PDB entry 7Y0H | electron microscopy, 3.56 A resolution | chains F and M of the 12 polymer chains in the assembly

[Chain F]
Molecule: Immunoglobulin heavy constant mu
Source organism: Homo sapiens
UniProtKB: P01871 (IGHM_HUMAN); residues 229-576 here correspond to UniProt positions 106-453 (UniProt number = residue number - 123)
Amino-acid sequence (383 residues; row label = number of the first residue in the row):
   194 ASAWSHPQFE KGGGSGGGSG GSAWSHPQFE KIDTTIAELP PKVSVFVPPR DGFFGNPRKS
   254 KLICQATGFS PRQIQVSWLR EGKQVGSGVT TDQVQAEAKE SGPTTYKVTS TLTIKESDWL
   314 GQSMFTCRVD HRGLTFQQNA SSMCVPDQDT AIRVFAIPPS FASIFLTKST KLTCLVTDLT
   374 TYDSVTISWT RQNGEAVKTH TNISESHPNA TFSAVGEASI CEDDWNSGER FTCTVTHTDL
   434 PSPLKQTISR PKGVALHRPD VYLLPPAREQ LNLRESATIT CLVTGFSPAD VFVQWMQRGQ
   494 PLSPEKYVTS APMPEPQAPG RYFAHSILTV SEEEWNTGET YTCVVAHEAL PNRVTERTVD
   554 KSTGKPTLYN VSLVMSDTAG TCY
Not modelled in the structure: 194-344, 569-576
Differences from the reference sequence: expression tag (194-228)
Cystine bridges: C367-C426, C474-C536
Glycans and other covalent adducts: N-acetylglucosamine (NAG) linked to N563
Curated features (UniProtKB/Swiss-Prot):
  - glycosylation (N-linked (GlcNAc...) asparagine): N332 (complex), N395, N402

[Chain M]
Molecule: Erythrocyte membrane protein 1
Source organism: Plasmodium falciparum
UniProtKB: Q6UDW7 (Q6UDW7_PLAFA); residues 1-2628 here = UniProt positions 1-2628
Amino-acid sequence (2636 residues; row label = number of the first residue in the row):
     1 MDSTSTIANK IEEYLGAKSD DSKIDELLKA DPSEVEYYRS GGDGDYLKNN ICKITVNHSD
    61 SGKYDPCEKK LPPYDDNDQW KCQQNSSDGS GKPENICVPP RRERLCTYNL ENLKFDKIRD
   121 NNAFLADVLL TARNEGEKIV QNHPDTNSSN VCNALERSFA DLADIIRGTD QWKGTNSNLE
   181 KNLKQMFAKI RENDKVLQDK YPKDQKYTKL REAWWNANRQ KVWEVITCGA RSNDLLIKRG
   241 WRTSGKSDRK KNFELCRKCG HYEKEVPTKL DYVPQFLRWL TEWIEDFYRE KQNLIDDMER
   301 HREECTREDH KSKEGTSYCS TCKDKCKKYC ECVKKWKTEW ENQENKYKDL YEQNKNKTSQ
   361 KNTSRYDDYV KDFFEKLEAN YSSLENYIKG DPYFAEYATK LSFILNPSDA NNPSGETANH
   421 NDEACNCNES GISSVGQAQT SGPSSNKTCI THSSIKTNKK KECKDVKLGV RENDKDLKIC
   481 VIEDTSLSGV DNCCCQDLLG ILQENCSDNK RGSSSNDSCD NKNQDECQKK LEKVFASLTN
   541 GYKCDKCKSG TSRSKKKWIW KKSSGNEEGL QEEYANTIGL PPRTQSLYLG NLPKLENVCE
   601 DVKDINFDTK EKFLAGCLIV SFHEGKNLKK RYPQNKNSGN KENLCKALEY SFADYGDLIK
   661 GTSIWDNEYT KDLELNLQNN FGKLFGKYIK KNNTAEQDTS YSSLDELRES WWNTNKKYIW
   721 TAMKHGAEMN ITTCNADGSV TGSGSSCDDI PTIDLIPQYL RFLQEWVENF CEQRQAKVKD
   781 VITNCKSCKE SGNKCKTECK TKCKDECEKY KKFIEACGTA GGGIGTAGSP WSKRWDQIYK
   841 RYSKHIEDAK RNRKAGTKNC GTSSTTNAAA STDENKCVQS DIDSFFKHLI DIGLTTPSSY
   901 LSNVLDDNIC GADKAPWTTY TTYTTTEKCN KERDKSKSQS SDTLVVVNVP SPLGNTPYRY
   961 KYACQCKIPT NEETCDDRKE YMNQWSCGSA RTMKRGYKND NYELCKYNGV DVKPTTVRSN
  1021 SSKLDGNDVT FFNLFEQWNK EIQYQIEQYM TNANISCIDE KEVLDSVSDE GTPKVRGGYE
  1081 DGRNNNTDQG TNCKEKCKCY KLWIEKINDQ WGKQKDNYNK FRSKQIYDAN KGSQNKKVVS
  1141 LSNFLFFSCW EEYIQKYFNG DWSKIKNIGS DTFEFLIKKC GNNSAHGEEI FNEKLKNAEK
  1201 KCKENESTDT NINKSETSCD LNATNYIRGC QSKTYDGKIF PGKGGEKQWI CKDTIIHGDT
  1261 NGACIPPRTQ NLCVGELWDK SYGGRSNIKN DTKELLKEKI KNAIHKETEL LYEYHDTGTA
  1321 IISKNDKKGQ KGKNDPNGLP KGFCHAVQRS FIDYKNMILG TSVNIYEHIG KLQEDIKKII
  1381 EKGTPQQKDK IGGVGSSTEN VNAWWKGIER EMWDAVRCAI TKINKKNNNS IFNGDECGVS
  1441 PPTGNDEDQS VSWFKEWGEQ FCIERLRYEQ NIREACTING KNEKKCINSK SGQGDKIQGA
  1501 CKRKCEKYKK YISEKKQEWD KQKTKYENKY VGKSASDLLK ENYPECISAN FDFIFNDNIE
  1561 YKTYYPYGDY SSICSCEQVK YYKYNNAEKK NNKSLCYEKD NDMTWSKKYI KKLENGRSLE
  1621 GVYVPPRRQQ LCLYELFPII IKNEEGMEKA KEELLETLQI VAEREAYYLW KQYNPTGKGI
  1681 DDANKKACCA IRGSFYDLED IIKGNDLVHD EYTKYIDSKL NEIFGSSDTN DIDTKRARTD
  1741 WWENETITNG TDRKTIRQLV WDAMQSGVRY AVEEKNENFP LCMGVEHIGI AKPQFIRWLE
  1801 EWTNEFCEKY TKYFEDMKSK CDPPKRADTC GDNSNIECKK ACANYTNWLN PKRIEWNGMS
  1861 NYYNKIYRKS NKESEGGKDY SMIMAPTVID YLNKRCHGEI NGNYICCSCK NIGAYNTTSG
  1921 TVNKKLQKKE TECEEEKGPL DLMNEVLNKM DKKYSAHKMK CTEVYLEHVE EQLNEIDNAI
  1981 KDYKLYPLDR CFDDQTKMKV CDLIADAIGC KDKTKLDELD EWNDMDLRGT YNKHKGVLIP
  2041 PRRRQLCFSR IVRGPANLRS LNEFKEEILK GAQSEGKFLG NYYKEHKDKE KALEAMKNSF
  2101 YDYEDIIKGT DMLTNIEFKD IKIKLDRLLE KETNNTKKAE DWWKTNKKSI WNAMLCGYKK
  2161 SGNKIIDPSW CTIPTTETPP QFLRWIKEWG TNVCIQKQEH KEYVKSKCSN VTNLGAQASE
  2221 SNNCTSEIKK YQEWSRKRSI RWETISKRYK KYKRMDILKD VKEPDANTYL REHCSKCPCG
  2281 FNDMEEMNNN EDNEKEAFKQ IKEQVKIPAE LEDVIYRIKH HEYDKGNDYI CNKYKNIHDR
  2341 MKKNNGNFVT DNFVKKSWEI SNGVLIPPRR KNLFLYIDPS KICEYKKDPK LFKDFIYWSA
  2401 FTEVERLKKA YGGARAKVVH AMKYSFTDIG SIIKGDDMME KNSSDKIGKI LGDTDGQNEK
  2461 RKKWWDMNKY HIWESMLCGY REAEGDTETN ENCRFPDIES VPQFLRWFQE WSENFCDRRQ
  2521 KLYDKLNSEC ISAECTNGSV DNSKCTHACV NYKNYILTKK TEYEIQTNKY DNEFKNKNSN
  2581 DKDAPDYLKE KCNDNKCECL NKHIDDKNKT WKNPYETLED TFKSKCDCHH HHHHHH
Not modelled in the structure: 1-1024, 1051-1096, 1123-1138, 1202-1225, 1325-1336, 1383-1399, 1428-1430, 1478-1497, 1576-1599, 1611-1619, 1676-1681, 1726-1731, 1746-1754, 1822-1835, 1957-1997, 2026-2036, 2207-2223, 2248-2261, 2287-2636
Differences from the reference sequence: expression tag (2629-2636)
Cystine bridges: C1149-C1180, C1230-C1273, C1251-C1264, C1344-C1437, C1462-C1546, C1476-C1501, C1505-C1574, C1688-C1782, C1689-C1906, C1807-C1909, C1821-C1838, C1896-C1907, C2001-C2156, C2010-C2047, C2274-C2277
From the paper describing this entry:
  - mutagenesis - K1238A/D1279A/Y1282A/R2050A/P2055G/N2057A/R2059A: abolished binding to Fcmu-J

[Interface between chain F and chain M]
Pairs across the interface (17):
  N465(F) - S1281(M)
  N465(F) - Y1282(M)
  L466(F) - S1281(M)
  R467(F) - K1280(M)
  E468(F) - G1229(M)
  E468(F) - Q1231(M)  hydrogen bond (backbone-side chain)
  S469(F) - Q1231(M)  hydrogen bond
  Q490(F) - P1241(M)
  Q490(F) - G1242(M)
  R491(F) - P1241(M)
  R491(F) - K1243(M)
  Q493(F) - F1240(M)
  Q493(F) - P1241(M)
  S524(F) - Q1231(M)  hydrogen bond
  E526(F) - Q1231(M)
  E527(F) - K1238(M)
  T530(F) - K1238(M)  hydrogen bond
Also at the interface, not in a pair above, chain F (14 interface residues in all): V523, E532
Also at the interface, not in a pair above, chain M (13 interface residues in all): S1232, T1234, N1271
Interface features reported in the paper:
  - specific contacts: N465(F)-Y1282(M), S524(F)-Q1231(M), E526(F)-T1234(M), E532(F)-K1238(M)

[Overview]
14 residues of chain F and 13 residues of chain M are in contact; the contacts include 4 hydrogen bonds. Polar
contacts include E468(F)-Q1231(M), S469(F)-Q1231(M) and S524(F)-Q1231(M). The authors report contacts between
N465(F) and Y1282(M), S524(F) and Q1231(M) and E526(F) and T1234(M) among others. The paper reports that
K1238A/D1279A/Y1282A/R2050A/P2055G/N2057A/R2059A of chain M abolish binding to Fcmu-J.
Chain F is Immunoglobulin heavy constant mu (Homo sapiens) and chain M is Erythrocyte membrane protein 1
(Plasmodium falciparum); the structure, Cryo-EM structure of human IgM-Fc in complex with the J chain and the
P. falciparum VAR2CSA ..., was determined by electron microscopy together with 7Y0J, 7Y09 and 7YG2 from the
same study.
